6UYN - chains B and H of the 4 polymer chains in the assembly; structure by X-ray diffraction, 2.85 A resolution.

== Chain B ==
Name: Hemagglutinin HA1 chain
Source organism: Influenza A virus
Reference sequence: A0A6C0TB04 (A0A6C0TB04_9INFA); numbering as in UniProt (aligned over 1-566)
Chain sequence (566 residues; row label = number of the first residue in the row):
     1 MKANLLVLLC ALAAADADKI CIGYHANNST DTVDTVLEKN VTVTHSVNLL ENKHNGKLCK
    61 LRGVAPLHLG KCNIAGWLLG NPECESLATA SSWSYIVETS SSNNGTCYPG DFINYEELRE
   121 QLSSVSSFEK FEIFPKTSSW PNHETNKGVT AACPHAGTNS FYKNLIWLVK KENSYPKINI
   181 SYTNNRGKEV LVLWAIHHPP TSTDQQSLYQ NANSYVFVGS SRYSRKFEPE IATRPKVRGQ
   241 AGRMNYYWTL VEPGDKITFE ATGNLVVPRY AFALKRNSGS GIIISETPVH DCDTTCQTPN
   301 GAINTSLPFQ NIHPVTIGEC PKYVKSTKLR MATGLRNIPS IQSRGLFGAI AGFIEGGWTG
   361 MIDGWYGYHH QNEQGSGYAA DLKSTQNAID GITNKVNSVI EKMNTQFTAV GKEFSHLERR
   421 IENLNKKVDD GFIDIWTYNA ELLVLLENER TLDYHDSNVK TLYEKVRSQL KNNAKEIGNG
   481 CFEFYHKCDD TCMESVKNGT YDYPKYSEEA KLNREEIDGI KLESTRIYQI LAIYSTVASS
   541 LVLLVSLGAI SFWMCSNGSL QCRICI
Unresolved in the structure: 1-344, 512-566
Construct notes: variant Asn-4 (Ile in A0A6C0TB04), Leu-6 (Ile in A0A6C0TB04), Cys-10 (Tyr in A0A6C0TB04), Ala-11 (Thr in A0A6C0TB04), Leu-12 (Phe in A0A6C0TB04), Ala-13 (Thr in A0A6C0TB04), Ala-14 (Thr in A0A6C0TB04), Asp-16 (Asn in A0A6C0TB04), Leu-544 (Val in A0A6C0TB04), Ile-564 (Val in A0A6C0TB04)
Disulfides: Cys-488/Cys-492
Glycans and other covalent adducts: N-acetylglucosamine (NAG) linked to Asn-498

== Chain H ==
Name: CR6261 Fab heavy chain
Source organism: Homo sapiens
Notes: antibody fragment or engineered binder
Chain sequence (232 residues; numbered 1 to 233; 1 number in that range is skipped by the numbering (no residue carries it; nothing is unmodelled there); the number before each row is that of its first residue):
     1 EVQLVESGAE VKKPGSSVKV SCKASGGPFR SYAISWVRQA PGQGPEWMGG IIPIFGTTKY
    61 APKFQGRVTI TADDFAGTVY MELSSLRSED TAMYYCAKHM GYQVRETMDV WGKGTTVTVS
   121 SASTKGPSVF PLAPSSKSTS GGTAALGCLV KDYFPEPVTV SWNSGALTSG VHTFPAVLQS
   182 SGLYSLSSVV TVPSSSLGTQ TYICNVNHKP SNTKVDKRVE PKSCDKHHHH HH
Unresolved in the structure: 129-150, 158-174, 189-233
Disulfides: Cys-22/Cys-96

== Chain B / chain H interface ==
Pairs across the interface (23; chain B residue first):
  Asp-363(B) / Tyr-102(H)  hydrogen bond (backbone-side chain)
  Asp-363(B) / Gln-103(H)
  Gly-364(B) / Phe-55(H)
  Gly-364(B) / Tyr-102(H)
  Trp-365(B) / Ile-54(H)  hydrophobic
  Trp-365(B) / Phe-55(H)
  Leu-382(B) / Tyr-102(H)
  Leu-382(B) / Gln-103(H)
  Thr-385(B) / Tyr-102(H)
  Gln-386(B) / Ser-31(H)  hydrogen bond (side chain-backbone)
  Gln-386(B) / Gly-101(H)
  Gln-386(B) / Tyr-102(H)  hydrogen bond (side chain-backbone)
  Ile-389(B) / Ser-31(H)
  Ile-389(B) / Tyr-102(H)  hydrophobic
  Asp-390(B) / Ser-31(H)  hydrogen bond
  Thr-393(B) / Arg-30(H)
  Thr-393(B) / Ser-31(H)
  Val-396(B) / Phe-29(H)  hydrophobic
  Asn-397(B) / Gly-27(H)  hydrogen bond (side chain-backbone)
  Asn-397(B) / Pro-28(H)
  Asn-397(B) / Phe-29(H)  hydrogen bond (side chain-backbone)
  Ile-400(B) / Pro-28(H)  hydrophobic
  Ile-400(B) / Phe-75(H)  hydrophobic
Interface residues without a listed pair, chain B (15 interface residues in all): Ile-362, Ala-380, Ile-392
Interface residues without a listed pair, chain H (12 interface residues in all): Pro-53

== Overview ==
The interface between chain B and chain H involves 15 residues on one side and 12 on the other; the contacts
include 6 hydrogen bonds. Among the polar pairs are Asp-363(B)/Tyr-102(H), Gln-386(B)/Ser-31(H) and
Gln-386(B)/Tyr-102(H). N-acetylglucosamine is covalently linked to Asn-498(B).
Chain B is Hemagglutinin HA1 chain (Influenza A virus) and chain H is CR6261 Fab heavy chain (Homo sapiens);
the structure, Crystal structure of influenza A virus hemagglutinin from A/Ohio/09/2015 bound to the
stalk-binding CR6261 antibody Fab, was determined by X-ray diffraction.
